PDB entry 6XLL | electron microscopy, 2.70 A resolution | chains D and T of the 9 polymer chains in the assembly

== Chain D ==
Molecule: DNA-directed RNA polymerase subunit beta'
Source organism: Escherichia coli O157:H7
Notes: EC 2.7.7.6
UniProt: P0A8T8 (RPOC_ECO57); residue numbers follow UniProt; this construct covers 1-1407
Sequence (1407 residues; numbered 1 to 1407; the number before each row is that of its first residue):
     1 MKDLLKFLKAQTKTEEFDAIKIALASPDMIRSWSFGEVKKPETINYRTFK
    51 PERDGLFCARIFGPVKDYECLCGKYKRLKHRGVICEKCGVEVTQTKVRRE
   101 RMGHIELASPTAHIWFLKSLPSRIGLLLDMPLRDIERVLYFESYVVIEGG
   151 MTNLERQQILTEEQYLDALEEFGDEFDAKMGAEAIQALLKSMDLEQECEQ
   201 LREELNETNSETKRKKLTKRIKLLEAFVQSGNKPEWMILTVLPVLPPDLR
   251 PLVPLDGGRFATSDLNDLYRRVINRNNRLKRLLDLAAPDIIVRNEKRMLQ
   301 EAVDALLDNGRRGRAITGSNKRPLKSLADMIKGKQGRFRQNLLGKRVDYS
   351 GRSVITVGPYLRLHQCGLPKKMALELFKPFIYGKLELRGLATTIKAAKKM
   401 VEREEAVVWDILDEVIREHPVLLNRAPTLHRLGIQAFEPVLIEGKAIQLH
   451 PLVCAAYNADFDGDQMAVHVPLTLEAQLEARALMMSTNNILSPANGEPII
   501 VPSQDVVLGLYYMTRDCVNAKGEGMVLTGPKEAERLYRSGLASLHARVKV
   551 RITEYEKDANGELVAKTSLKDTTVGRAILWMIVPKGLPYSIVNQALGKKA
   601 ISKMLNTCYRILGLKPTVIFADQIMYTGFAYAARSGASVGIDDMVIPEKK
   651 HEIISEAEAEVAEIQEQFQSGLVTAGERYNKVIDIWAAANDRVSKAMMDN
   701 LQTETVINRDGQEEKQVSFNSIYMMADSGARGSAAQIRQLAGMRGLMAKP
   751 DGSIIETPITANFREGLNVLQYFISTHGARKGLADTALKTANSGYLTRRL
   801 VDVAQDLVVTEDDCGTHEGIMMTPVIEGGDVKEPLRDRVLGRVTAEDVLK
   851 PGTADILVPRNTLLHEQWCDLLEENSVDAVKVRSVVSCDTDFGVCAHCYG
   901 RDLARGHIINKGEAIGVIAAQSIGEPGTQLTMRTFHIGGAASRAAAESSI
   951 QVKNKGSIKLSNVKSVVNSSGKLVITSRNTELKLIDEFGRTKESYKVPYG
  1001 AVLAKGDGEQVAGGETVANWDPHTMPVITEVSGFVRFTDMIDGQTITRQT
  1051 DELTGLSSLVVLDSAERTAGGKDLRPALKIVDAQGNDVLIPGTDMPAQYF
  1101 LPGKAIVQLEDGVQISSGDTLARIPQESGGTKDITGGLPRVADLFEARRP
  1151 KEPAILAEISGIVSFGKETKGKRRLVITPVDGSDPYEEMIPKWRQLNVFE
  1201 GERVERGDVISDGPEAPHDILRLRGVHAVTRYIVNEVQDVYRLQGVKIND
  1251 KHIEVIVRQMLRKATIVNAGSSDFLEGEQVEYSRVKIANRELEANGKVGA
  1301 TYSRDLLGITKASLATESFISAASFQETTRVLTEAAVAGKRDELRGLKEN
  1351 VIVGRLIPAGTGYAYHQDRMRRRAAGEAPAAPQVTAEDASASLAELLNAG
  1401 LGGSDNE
Unresolved in the structure: 1-15, 933-947, 1127-1135, 1376-1407
Ion coordination: Zn2+ site 1: Cys-70, Cys-72, Cys-85, Cys-88; Mg2+: Asp-460, Asp-462, Asp-464 (shared with 1 residue of chain R); Zn2+ site 2: Cys-814, Cys-888, Cys-895, Cys-898
Curated features (UniProtKB/Swiss-Prot):
  - binding site (Zn(2+)): Cys-70, Cys-72, Cys-85, Cys-88, Cys-814, Cys-888, Cys-895, Cys-898
  - binding site (Mg(2+)): Asp-460, Asp-462, Asp-464
  - modified residue: Lys-972 (N6-acetyllysine)

== Chain T ==
Molecule: synthetic template strand DNA
Sequence (54 nucleotides; row label = number of the first residue in the row):
     1 CGCCGCGTCAGACTGCACACAATCTAAACCCTCCCCTTAGGGGAGGGTCA
    51 AGGC
Unresolved in the structure: 20-25

== Chain D / chain T interface ==
Pairs across the interface (25):
  Arg-47(D) with DC35(T), sugar contact
  Lys-118(D) with DG7(T), salt bridge to the phosphate
  Asp-256(D) with DA19(T), base contact
  Arg-311(D) with DT8(T), salt bridge to the phosphate
  Lys-334(D) with DG11(T), salt bridge to the phosphate; DA12(T), salt bridge to the phosphate
  Arg-339(D) with DA10(T), salt bridge to the phosphate; DA12(T), salt bridge to the phosphate
  Arg-346(D) with DT14(T), salt bridge to the phosphate
  Arg-352(D) with DC13(T), sugar contact; DT14(T), sugar contact
  Ala-426(D) with DC13(T), sugar contact
  Pro-427(D) with DG11(T), base contact; DA12(T), base contact
  Thr-790(D) with DG11(T), base contact
  Ala-791(D) with DA10(T), phosphate contact; DG11(T), base contact
  Gly-794(D) with DG11(T), sugar contact
  Tyr-795(D) with DC9(T), sugar contact; DA10(T), sugar contact
  Gln-1326(D) with DC9(T), phosphate contact
  Glu-1327(D) with DT8(T), phosphate contact; DC9(T), hydrogen bond to the phosphate
  Arg-1330(D) with DG7(T), phosphate contact; DT8(T), sugar contact
Interface residues without a listed pair, chain D (20 interface residues in all): Leu-120, Leu-255, Arg-259

== Summary ==
20 residues of chain D and 10 residues of chain T are in contact, with 1 hydrogen bond and 7 salt bridges.
Polar contacts include Glu-1327(D)/DC9(T), Lys-118(D)/DG7(T) and Arg-311(D)/DT8(T). UniProt lists 8
Zn2+-binding residues and 3 Mg2+-binding residues on chain D.
Here chain D is DNA-directed RNA polymerase subunit beta' (Escherichia coli O157:H7) and chain T is synthetic
template strand DNA. Entry 6XLL (Cryo-EM structure of E. coli RNAP-promoter initial transcribing complex with
5-nt RNA transcript (RPitc-5nt)) was determined by electron microscopy, deposited together with 6XL5, 6XL6,
6XL9, 6XLA, 6XLJ, 6XLK, 6XLM and 6XLN.
